Entry 2XE0 (X-ray diffraction, 2.31 A resolution); this record covers chains B and D of the 4 polymer chains in the assembly.

Chain B:
Name: I-crei V2V3 variant
Source organism: Chlamydomonas reinhardtii
Sequence (152 residues; numbered 2 to 153; the number before each row is that of its first residue):
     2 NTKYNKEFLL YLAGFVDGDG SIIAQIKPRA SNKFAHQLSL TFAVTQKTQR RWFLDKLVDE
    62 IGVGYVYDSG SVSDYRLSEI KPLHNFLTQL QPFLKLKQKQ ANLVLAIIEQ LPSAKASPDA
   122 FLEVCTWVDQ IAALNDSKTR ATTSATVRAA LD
Bound ions: Mg2+ site 1: Gly-19 (shared with 1 residue of chain A; 1 residue of chain C; DC615(D) of chain D); Mg2+ site 2: Asp-20 (shared with 1 residue of chain A; 1 residue of chain C; DC614(D) of chain D)
Small-molecule neighbours: s-1,2-propanediol (PGO): Leu-97, Lys-98, Gln-101, Leu-135, Asn-136, Asp-137

Chain D:
Molecule: 24-nt DNA strand
Sequence (24 nucleotides; row label = number of the first residue in the row):
   601 TCTGGCTGAG GTACCTGAGA ACAA
Bound ions: Mg2+ site 1: DC614 (shared with 1 residue of chain A; Asp-20(B) of chain B; 1 residue of chain C); Mg2+ site 2: DC614, DC615 (shared with 1 residue of chain A; Asp-20(B) of chain B; 2 residues of chain C); Mg2+ site 3: DC615 (shared with 1 residue of chain A; Gly-19(B) of chain B; 1 residue of chain C)

Chain B / chain D interface:
Residue-residue contacts - 39 pairs, chain B then chain D:
  Gly-19(B) with DC615(D), phosphate contact
  Asp-20(B) with DC614(D), phosphate contact; DC615(D), sugar contact
  Gly-21(B) with DC615(D), sugar contact; DT616(D), phosphate contact
  Ser-22(B) with DC615(D), sugar contact; DT616(D), hydrogen bond to the phosphate
  Ile-24(B) with DT616(D), base contact; DG617(D), phosphate contact
  Gln-26(B) with DG617(D), sugar contact; DA618(D), hydrogen bond to the base
  Lys-28(B) with DG619(D), hydrogen bond to the base
  Arg-30(B) with DA621(D), base contact; DC622(D), base contact
  Ala-44(B) with DT616(D), base contact
  Thr-46(B) with DC614(D), sugar contact; DC615(D), base contact
  Gln-47(B) with DC614(D), hydrogen bond to the phosphate
  Lys-48(B) with DA613(D), salt bridge to the phosphate; DC614(D), hydrogen bond to the phosphate
  Arg-51(B) with DC614(D), salt bridge to the phosphate
  Asp-75(B) with DT616(D), base contact
  Arg-77(B) with DT616(D), base contact; DG617(D), hydrogen bond to the base; DA618(D), base contact
  Lys-98(B) with DT616(D), salt bridge to the phosphate
  Ala-133(B) with DG617(D), phosphate contact
  Asn-136(B) with DT616(D), phosphate contact; DG617(D), hydrogen bond to the phosphate
  Asp-137(B) with DT616(D), hydrogen bond to the phosphate
  Ser-138(B) with DT616(D), phosphate contact; DG617(D), hydrogen bond to the phosphate
  Thr-140(B) with DG617(D), phosphate contact; DA618(D), sugar contact
  Arg-141(B) with DG617(D), phosphate contact; DA618(D), phosphate contact
  Ala-142(B) with DG617(D), phosphate contact; DA618(D), hydrogen bond to the phosphate
  Thr-143(B) with DA618(D), hydrogen bond to the phosphate
Also at the interface, not in a pair above, chain B (28 interface residues in all): Ile-23, Ala-25, Pro-29, Val-73

Summary:
28 residues of chain B and 9 residues of chain D are in contact, with 11 hydrogen bonds and 3 salt bridges.
Polar pairs include Gln-26(B)/DA618(D), Lys-28(B)/DG619(D) and Arg-77(B)/DG617(D). Chain B binds
s-1,2-propanediol. The Mg2+ site 1 is built by Asp-20(B) and DC614(D).
Here chain B is I-crei V2V3 variant (Chlamydomonas reinhardtii) and chain D is a 24-nt DNA strand. Entry 2XE0
(Molecular basis of engineered meganuclease targeting of the endogenous human RAG1 locus) was determined by
X-ray diffraction, deposited together with 3MX9, 3MXA and 3MXB.
